Entry 1BCC (X-ray diffraction, 3.16 A resolution); this record covers chains A and B of the 10 polymer chains in the assembly.

== Chain A ==
Molecule: Ubiquinol cytochrome C oxidoreductase
Source organism: Gallus gallus
Notes: EC 1.10.2.2
UniProtKB: P13272 (UCRI_BOVIN); aligned to UniProt positions 1-446 over residues 1-446 (the alignment contains insertions or deletions, so no single offset holds)
Sequence (446 residues; numbered 1 to 446; the number before each row is that of its first residue):
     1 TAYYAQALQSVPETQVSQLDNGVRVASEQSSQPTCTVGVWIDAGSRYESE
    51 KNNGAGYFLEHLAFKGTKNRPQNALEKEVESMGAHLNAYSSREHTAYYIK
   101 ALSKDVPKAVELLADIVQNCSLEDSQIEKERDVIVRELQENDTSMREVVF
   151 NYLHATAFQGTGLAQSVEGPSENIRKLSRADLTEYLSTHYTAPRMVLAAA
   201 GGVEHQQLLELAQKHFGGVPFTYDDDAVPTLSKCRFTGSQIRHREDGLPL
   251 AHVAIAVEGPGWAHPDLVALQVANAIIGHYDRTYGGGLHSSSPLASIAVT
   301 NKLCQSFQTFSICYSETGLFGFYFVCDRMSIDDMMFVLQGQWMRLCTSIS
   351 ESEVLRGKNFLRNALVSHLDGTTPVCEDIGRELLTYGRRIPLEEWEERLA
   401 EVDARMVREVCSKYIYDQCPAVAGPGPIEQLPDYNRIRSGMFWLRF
Unresolved in the structure: 1-3, 446
Construct notes: conflict Tyr-3 (Thr37 in P13272), Val-23 (Leu57 in P13272), Leu-59 (Val93 in P13272), 42 further conflict positions vs the reference (P13272) not listed

== Chain B ==
Molecule: Ubiquinol cytochrome C oxidoreductase
Source organism: Gallus gallus
Notes: EC 1.10.2.2
UniProtKB: P23004 (UCR2_BOVIN); residues 18-439 here correspond to UniProt positions 32-453 (UniProt number = residue number + 14)
Sequence (422 residues; each row starts with the number of its first residue):
    18 PPHPQDLEITKLPNGLVIASLENYSPGSTIGVFIKAGSRYENSSNLGTSH
    68 LLRLASSLTTKGASSFKITRGIEAVGGKLSVESTRENMAYTVECLRDDVE
   118 ILMEFLLNVTTAPEFRPWEVADLQPQLKIDKAVAFQNPQTHVIENLHAAA
   168 YRNALADSLYCPDYRIGKVTSVELHDFVQNHFTSARMALVGLGVSHPVLK
   218 NVAEQLLNIRGGLGLSGAKAKYRGGEIREQNGDSLVHAAIVAESAAIGGA
   268 EANAFSVLQHVLGANPHVKRGLNATSSLYQAVAKGVHNPFDVSAFNASYS
   318 DSGLFGFYTISQAAYAGQVIKAAYNQVKTIAQGNVSNENVQAAKNKLKAK
   368 YLMSVESSEGFLEEVGSQALAAGSYNPPSTVLQQIDAVADADVIKAAKKF
   418 VSRQKSMAASGNLGHTPFVDEL
Unresolved in the structure: 289-304
Construct notes: conflict Ile-26 (Phe40 in P23004), Lys-28 (Arg42 in P23004), Ser-42 (Ala56 in P23004), 34 further conflict positions vs the reference (P23004) not listed
UniProt features mapped onto this chain:
  - modified residue (N6-acetyllysine): Lys-52, Lys-185, Lys-236

== How chain A and chain B interact ==
Pairs across the interface (36; chain A residue first):
  Tyr-4(A) / Pro-43(B)
  Tyr-4(A) / Leu-112(B)  hydrophobic
  Tyr-4(A) / Arg-113(B)
  Ala-7(A) / Tyr-41(B)
  Ala-7(A) / Pro-43(B)  hydrophobic
  Leu-8(A) / Pro-43(B)  hydrophobic
  Gln-32(A) / Glu-373(B)
  Pro-33(A) / Leu-369(B)  hydrophobic
  Thr-34(A) / Leu-369(B)
  Thr-34(A) / Met-370(B)
  Thr-34(A) / Glu-373(B)  hydrogen bond
  Glu-80(A) / Lys-363(B)
  Gly-83(A) / Ala-366(B)
  His-85(A) / Met-370(B)
  Lys-100(A) / Met-370(B)
  Lys-100(A) / Glu-373(B)  salt bridge
  Arg-282(A) / Gln-143(B)  hydrogen bond (backbone-side chain)
  Arg-282(A) / Ile-146(B)
  Leu-288(A) / Ser-82(B)
  Leu-288(A) / Phe-83(B)  hydrophobic
  Leu-288(A) / Arg-87(B)  hydrogen bond (backbone-side chain)
  His-289(A) / Arg-87(B)
  His-289(A) / Glu-90(B)
  Ser-290(A) / Arg-87(B)
  Ser-290(A) / Glu-90(B)  hydrogen bond (backbone-side chain)
  Arg-356(A) / Glu-90(B)
  Asn-359(A) / Ala-91(B)
  Asn-359(A) / Val-92(B)
  Arg-362(A) / Arg-113(B)
  Asn-363(A) / Gly-93(B)  hydrogen bond (side chain-backbone)
  Asn-363(A) / Glu-110(B)  hydrogen bond
  Val-366(A) / Pro-43(B)  hydrophobic
  Asp-370(A) / Ser-374(B)
  Asp-370(A) / Ser-375(B)  hydrogen bond (side chain-backbone)
  Gly-371(A) / Glu-373(B)
  Thr-372(A) / Glu-373(B)  hydrogen bond
Also at the interface, not in a pair above, chain A (28 interface residues in all): Cys-35, Gly-285, Ser-291, Phe-360, Thr-373, Leu-392
Also at the interface, not in a pair above, chain B (28 interface residues in all): Ser-42, Gly-44, Ser-74, Thr-86, Lys-95, Cys-111, Asp-115

== Summary ==
Chain A and chain B each contribute 28 residues to their interface; the contacts include 8 hydrogen bonds and
1 salt bridge. Polar contacts include Lys-100(A)/Glu-373(B), Thr-34(A)/Glu-373(B) and Arg-282(A)/Gln-143(B).
Here chain A is Ubiquinol cytochrome C oxidoreductase and chain B is Ubiquinol cytochrome C oxidoreductase,
both from Gallus gallus. Entry 1BCC (Cytochrome BC1 complex from chicken) was determined by X-ray diffraction
together with 2BCC and 3BCC from the same study.
